8RR0 - chains A and H of the 8 polymer chains in the assembly; structure by electron microscopy, 3.35 A resolution.

Chain A:
Name: Uncharacterized protein YjgD
Source organism: Bacillus subtilis subsp. subtilis str. 168
Reference sequence: O34681 (YJGD_BACSU); numbering as in UniProt (aligned over 1-186)
Chain sequence (186 residues; row label = number of the first residue in the row):
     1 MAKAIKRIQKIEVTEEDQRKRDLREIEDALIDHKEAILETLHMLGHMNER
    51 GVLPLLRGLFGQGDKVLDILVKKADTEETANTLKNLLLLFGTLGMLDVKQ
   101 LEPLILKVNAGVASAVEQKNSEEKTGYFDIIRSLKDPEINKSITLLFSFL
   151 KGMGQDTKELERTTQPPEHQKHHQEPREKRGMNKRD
Disordered / not traced: 1, 120-127, 158-186
Ligand contacts:
  - undecanoic acid (11A), molecule 1: Leu23, Ile26, Glu27, Leu30
  - undecanoic acid (11A), molecule 2: Leu30, Ile37, Thr40, Leu41
  - undecanoic acid (11A), molecule 3: Pro103, Lys107, Lys141
  - undecanoic acid (11A), molecule 4: Gln118, Lys119, Phe128
  - undecanoic acid (11A), molecule 5: Leu134, Lys135, Asn140
  - undecanoic acid (11A), molecule 6: Gly154, Gln155, Asp156
  - neamine (A1H2V; [(2R)-3-[[(2R)-2,3-bis(oxidanyl)propoxy]-oxidanyl-phosphoryl]oxy-2-hexadecanoyloxy-propyl] octadecanoate), molecule 1: Glu49, Arg50, Gly51, Val52, Leu55
  - neamine (A1H2V), molecule 2: Leu55, Leu56, Leu59, Phe60, Gly63, Asp64, Val66, Leu67, Leu70
  - neamine (A1H2V), molecule 3: Leu70, Lys73, Ala74, Thr76, Glu78, Thr79, Leu83
  - neamine (A1H2V), molecule 4: Ile130, Ile131, Leu134
  - neamine (A1H2V), molecule 5: Ile130, Leu134, Ile143, Phe147
  - heptanoic acid (SHV): Phe128, Ile131, Arg132

Chain H:
Name: Probable oxidoreductase YjgC
Source organism: Bacillus subtilis subsp. subtilis str. 168
Notes: EC 1.-.-.-
Reference sequence: O34720 (YJGC_BACSU); residue numbers follow UniProt; this construct covers 1-985
Chain sequence (985 residues; each row starts with the number of its first residue):
     1 MAGKKTITINGVEMEASEEQTVLQLLNNSSIEVPQVCYHPSLGPIETCDT
    51 CIVSINGELKRSCSAELKDGDVIDTLSPDVKKAQVIGMDKILYNHELYCT
   101 VCDYNNGGCEIHNTVKEMKINHQSIPFDHKPYHKDESHPFYRYDPDQCIL
   151 CGRCVEACQDVQVTETLTIDWERKRPRVIWDNDVPINESSCVSCGHCSTV
   201 CPCNAMMEKGMEGEAGYLTGINNETLRPMIEITKGVETGYGSILAISDME
   251 SAMRDERIKKTKTVCTYCGVGCSFDVWTKGRDILKVEPQEEAPANGISTC
   301 VKGKFGWDFVNSEERLTKPLIREGDHFREAEWEEALLLIASKFTELKEAF
   351 GPDSLAFITSSKCTNEESYLMQKLARGVIGTNNVDNCSRYCQSPATAGLF
   401 RTVGYGGDSGSITDIAQADLVLIIGSNTSESHPVLSTRIKRAHKLRGQKV
   451 IVADIRKHEMAERSDLFVQPRAGSDIVWLNAIAKYLIENGKADERFLRER
   501 VNGRDEYVKSLAPYTLEYAEEKTGIDQETLIQMAEMIGQADSVCALWAMG
   551 VTQHIGGSDTSTAISNLLLVTGNYGKPGAGSYPLRGHNNVQGASDFGSMP
   601 DRLPGYEKVTDEQVRQKYERVWGVPLPKEPGMTNHEMIEKIHSGQLKAMY
   651 VKGEEMGLVDSNINHVHAAYEKLDFFVVQDIFLSRTAEFADVVLPASPSL
   701 EKEGTFTNTERRIQRLYQVFEPLGESKPDWQIIMEVANKLGAGWLYEHPA
   751 DIMEEAAKLSPIYAGVTYERLEGYNSLQWPVNADGKDSPLLFTERFPFPD
   801 GKAILYPVQWTEPKEFGEEYDIHVNNGRLLEHFHEGNLTYKSKGISEKTP
   851 EVFLEISPELAAERGIQDGTLVRLTSPFGNVKVKCLITDRVKGKEVYLPM
   901 NDSGEAAINLLTGSHADKDTDTPAYKETSAKMEILKHDGISPLPKINHRN
   951 GNPQPQIGVQVHKKWARKDYIFPGDAVKRGMGHNG
Disordered / not traced: 1-3, 979-985
Swiss-Prot annotation at these positions:
  - binding site ([2Fe-2S] cluster): Cys37, Cys48, Cys51, Cys63
  - binding site ([4Fe-4S] cluster): His95, Cys99, Cys102, Cys109, Cys148, Cys151, Cys154, Cys158, Cys191, Cys194, Cys197, Cys201, Cys265, Cys268, Cys272, Cys300
Covalent attachments: molybdopterin guanosine dinucleotide (MGD) linked to Cys391
Bound ions: 2Fe-2S cluster Fe: Cys37, Cys48, Cys51, Cys63; 4Fe-4S cluster Fe site 1: His95, Cys99, Cys102, Cys109; 4Fe-4S cluster Fe site 2: Cys148, Cys151, Cys154, Cys201; 4Fe-4S cluster Fe site 3: Cys158, Cys191, Cys194, Cys197; 4Fe-4S cluster Fe site 4: Cys265, Cys268, Cys272, Cys300; molybdenum(IV) ion: Cys391 (together with hydrosulfuric acid, molybdopterin guanosine dinucleotide)
Ligand contacts:
  - neamine (A1H2V; [(2R)-3-[[(2R)-2,3-bis(oxidanyl)propoxy]-oxidanyl-phosphoryl]oxy-2-hexadecanoyloxy-propyl] octadecanoate), molecule 1: Asn121, Met229, Ile232, Thr233, Val236, Thr238, Gly239, Ser242, Ile246
  - neamine (A1H2V), molecule 2: Tyr217, Leu218, Gly220, Ile221, Asn222
  - neamine (A1H2V), molecule 3: Ile246, Met249, Glu250
  - 2Fe-2S cluster (FES): Leu23, Gln35, Cys37, Tyr38, Glu46, Thr47, Cys48, Asp49, Thr50, Cys51, Arg61, Cys63
  - hydrosulfuric acid (H2S): Ser361, Cys387, Ser388, His587, Val590
  - molybdopterin guanosine dinucleotide (MGD; 2-amino-5,6-dimercapto-7-methyl-3,7,8a,9-tetrahydro-8-oxa-1,3,9,10-tetraaza-anthracen-4-one guanosine dinucleotide), molecule 1: Cys268, Lys302, Gln392, Ile424, Gly425, Ser426, Asn427, Glu430, Ser431, His432, Ala453, Asp454, Ile455, Arg456, His458, Pro470, Arg471, Ala472, Gly473, Asp475, Ala548, Met549, Gly550, His554, Gly586, His587, Asn825, Asn826, Gly827, Arg828, Leu829, Leu830, Glu831, His832, Phe833, His834, Tyr897, Lys926
  - molybdopterin guanosine dinucleotide (MGD), molecule 2: Lys362, Cys363, Cys387, Tyr390, Met549, Gln553, His587, Lys652, Gly653, Glu654, Glu655, Val659, Asp660, Gln679, Asp680, Ile681, Phe682, Ser684, Ala696, Ser697, Pro698, Ser699, Lys702, Asp729, Asn826, Arg828, Phe833, His834, Glu835, Asn837, Leu838, Met900, Ile908, Asn909, Thr912, Tyr925, Lys926
  - menaquinone-7 (MQ7): Leu97, Tyr98, Cys99, Thr100, Val101, Leu218, Met229, Ile230, Thr233, Lys234, Glu237, Tyr240, Ile243, Leu244, Ser247
  - 4Fe-4S cluster (SF4), molecule 1: His95, Leu97, Tyr98, Cys99, Cys102, Tyr104, Asn105, Cys109, Ile111, His112, Gln147, Cys203, Asn204
  - 4Fe-4S cluster (SF4), molecule 2: Tyr141, Cys158, Gln162, Thr164, Thr166, Leu167, Trp180, Cys191, Val192, Ser193, Cys194, Gly195, His196, Cys197
  - 4Fe-4S cluster (SF4), molecule 3: Tyr143, Cys148, Ile149, Leu150, Cys151, Gly152, Arg153, Cys154, Val178, Val200, Cys201, Pro202, Cys203, Ala205, Met206
  - 4Fe-4S cluster (SF4), molecule 4: Cys265, Tyr267, Cys268, Val270, Gly271, Cys272, Phe274, Thr299, Cys300, Lys302, Gly303, Pro433, Val434

Interface between chain A and chain H:
Pairs across the interface (23; chain A residue first):
  Pro54(A) - Tyr217(H)  hydrogen bond (backbone-side chain)
  Pro54(A) - Arg257(H)
  Leu55(A) - Tyr217(H)
  Leu55(A) - Leu218(H)  hydrophobic
  Leu55(A) - Met253(H)
  Arg57(A) - Glu256(H)  salt bridge
  Gly58(A) - Tyr217(H)
  Gly58(A) - Met253(H)
  Gly58(A) - Glu256(H)
  Leu59(A) - Met253(H)  hydrogen bond (backbone-side chain)
  Gln62(A) - Ala252(H)
  Gln62(A) - Asp255(H)
  Gln62(A) - Glu256(H)
  Lys65(A) - Asp255(H)
  Val66(A) - Met249(H)
  Val66(A) - Ala252(H)  hydrophobic
  Val66(A) - Met253(H)  hydrophobic
  Ile69(A) - Ala245(H)
  Ile69(A) - Asp248(H)
  Leu70(A) - Met249(H)  hydrophobic
  Lys73(A) - Gly241(H)
  Lys73(A) - Ser242(H)
  Lys73(A) - Ala245(H)
Other interface residues (no listed pair), chain A (13 interface residues in all): Gly51, Gly61

Overview:
Chain A and chain H form an interface of 13 and 12 residues respectively; the contacts include 2 hydrogen
bonds and 1 salt bridge. Among the polar pairs are Arg57(A)-Glu256(H), Pro54(A)-Tyr217(H) and
Leu59(A)-Met253(H). 3 neamine molecules are bound between chain A and chain H.
Chain A is Uncharacterized protein YjgD and chain H is Probable oxidoreductase YjgC, both from Bacillus
subtilis subsp. subtilis str. 168; the structure, CryoEM structure of Molybdenum bispyranopterin guanine
dinucleotide formate dehydrogenases ForCE1 from Bacillus subtilis, was determined by electron microscopy (same
publication as 9GZQ and 8RQZ).
